Entry 8IEE (X-ray diffraction, 3.21 A resolution); this record covers chains B and D of the 4 polymer chains in the assembly.

== Chain B ==
Name: Spike protein S1
Organism: Middle East respiratory syndrome-related coronavirus
Reference sequence: R9UQ53 (R9UQ53_MERS); residue numbers follow UniProt; this construct covers 367-589
Amino-acid sequence (229 residues; numbered 367 to 595; the number before each row is that of its first residue):
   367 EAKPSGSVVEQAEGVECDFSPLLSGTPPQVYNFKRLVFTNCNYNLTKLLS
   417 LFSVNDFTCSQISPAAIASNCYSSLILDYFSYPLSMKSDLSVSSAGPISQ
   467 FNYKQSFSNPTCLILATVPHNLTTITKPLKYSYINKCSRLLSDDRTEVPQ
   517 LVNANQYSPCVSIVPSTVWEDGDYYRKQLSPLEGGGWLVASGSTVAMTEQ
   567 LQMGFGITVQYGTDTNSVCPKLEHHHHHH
Not modelled in the structure: 367-380, 588-595
Disulfides: C383-C407, C425-C478, C437-C585, C503-C526
Sequence notes: expression tag (590-595)

== Chain D ==
Name: Vhh-31
Organism: Camelus dromedarius
Notes: antibody fragment or engineered binder
Amino-acid sequence (131 residues; row label = number of the first residue in the row):
     1 QVQLQESGGGSVQTGGSLRLSCAGSGYTDNSCSMGWYRQAPGRERELIGT
    51 IISDGTTYYSDAVKGRFTISLDNAKNTVYLQMNNLKPEDTAMYICNTGWS
   101 QGSLVNRTTGWTRDCWSFGIWGQGTQVTVSS
Disulfides: C22-C95, C32-C115

== How chain B and chain D interact ==
Pairs across the interface - 41 pairs, chain B then chain D:
  Q466(B) - T56(D)
  Q466(B) - T57(D)  hydrogen bond (side chain-backbone)
  Q466(B) - Y58(D)
  F467(B) - Y58(D)  hydrophobic
  K470(B) - I52(D)
  K470(B) - D54(D)  salt bridge
  F473(B) - D54(D)
  K502(B) - Y58(D)
  R505(B) - W99(D)
  R505(B) - W116(D)  hydrogen bond (side chain-backbone)
  L507(B) - W99(D)  hydrophobic
  R511(B) - E44(D)  salt bridge
  R511(B) - R45(D)  hydrogen bond (side chain-backbone)
  T512(B) - Y37(D)
  T512(B) - W121(D)
  E513(B) - Y37(D)  hydrogen bond (backbone-side chain)
  E513(B) - L47(D)
  V514(B) - S33(D)
  V514(B) - Y37(D)
  V514(B) - N96(D)
  V514(B) - G98(D)
  V514(B) - W99(D)
  P515(B) - L47(D)  hydrophobic
  P515(B) - T50(D)
  P515(B) - Y58(D)  hydrophobic
  Q516(B) - W99(D)  hydrogen bond (side chain-backbone)
  Q516(B) - S100(D)
  Q516(B) - Q101(D)
  Q516(B) - W116(D)
  L517(B) - T50(D)
  L517(B) - I52(D)  hydrophobic
  L517(B) - T56(D)
  L517(B) - Y58(D)  hydrophobic
  V518(B) - I52(D)
  Q522(B) - Q101(D)
  P525(B) - W116(D)  hydrophobic
  L545(B) - W116(D)  hydrophobic
  L548(B) - S117(D)  hydrogen bond (backbone-side chain)
  E549(B) - W116(D)  hydrogen bond
  E549(B) - S117(D)
  G550(B) - S117(D)
Other interface residues (no listed pair), chain B (24 interface residues in all): N519, Y523, L554
Other interface residues (no listed pair), chain D (21 interface residues in all): S31, E46

== In short ==
Chain B and chain D form an interface of 24 and 21 residues respectively; the contacts include 7 hydrogen
bonds and 2 salt bridges. Among the polar pairs are K470(B)-D54(D), R511(B)-E44(D) and Q466(B)-T57(D).
Here chain B is Spike protein S1 (Middle East respiratory syndrome-related coronavirus) and chain D is Vhh-31
(Camelus dromedarius). Entry 8IEE (Crystal structure of nanobody VHH-31 with MERS-CoV RBD) was determined by
X-ray diffraction.
